Entry 9BGE (electron microscopy, 4.20 A resolution (low resolution: residue-level contacts below are approximate; hydrogen-bond / salt-bridge calls are withheld)); this record covers chains B and D of the 9 polymer chains in the assembly.

== Chain B ==
Protein: 426c.WITO.TM.SOSIP
Organism: Human immunodeficiency virus 1
Chain sequence (619 residues; row label = number of the first residue in the row; note: 31 numbers in that range are skipped by the numbering (no residue carries them; nothing is unmodelled there); a row labelled like 503A-503Q holds insertion residues (503A, then the next letters in order)):
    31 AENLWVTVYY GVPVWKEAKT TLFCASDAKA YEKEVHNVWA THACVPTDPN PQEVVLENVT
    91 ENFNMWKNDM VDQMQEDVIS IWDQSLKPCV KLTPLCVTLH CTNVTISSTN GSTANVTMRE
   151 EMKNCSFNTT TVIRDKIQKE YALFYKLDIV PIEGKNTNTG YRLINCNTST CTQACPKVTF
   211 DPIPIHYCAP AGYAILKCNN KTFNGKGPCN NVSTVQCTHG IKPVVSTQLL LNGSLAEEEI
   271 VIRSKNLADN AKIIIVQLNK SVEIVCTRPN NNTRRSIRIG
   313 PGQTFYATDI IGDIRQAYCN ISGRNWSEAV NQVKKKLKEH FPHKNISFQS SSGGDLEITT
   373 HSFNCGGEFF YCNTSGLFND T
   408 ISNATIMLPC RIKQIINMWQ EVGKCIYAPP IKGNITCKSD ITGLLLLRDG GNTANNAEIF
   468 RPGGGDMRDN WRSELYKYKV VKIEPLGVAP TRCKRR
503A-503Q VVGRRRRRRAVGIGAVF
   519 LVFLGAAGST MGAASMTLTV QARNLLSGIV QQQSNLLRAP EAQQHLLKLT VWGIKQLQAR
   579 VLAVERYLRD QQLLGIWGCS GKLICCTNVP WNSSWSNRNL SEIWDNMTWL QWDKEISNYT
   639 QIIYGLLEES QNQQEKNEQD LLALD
Not modelled in the structure: 31-32, 58-64, 138-147, 503A-503Q, 549-568, 663
Cystine bridges: Cys54-Cys74, Cys119-Cys205, Cys126-Cys196, Cys131-Cys155, Cys201-Cys432, Cys218-Cys247, Cys228-Cys239, Cys296-Cys331, Cys377-Cys444, Cys384-Cys417, Cys500-Cys604, Cys597-Cys603
Covalent attachments: N-acetylglucosamine (NAG) linked to Asn88, Asn197, Asn230, Asn241, Asn262, Asn289, Asn301, Asn332, Asn337, Asn357, Asn385, Asn410, Asn441, Asn610, Asn636

== Chain D ==
Protein: Fv domain of heavy chain of mAb 8-24
Organism: Mus musculus
Chain sequence (233 residues; each row starts with the number of its first residue; a row labelled like 82A-82C holds insertion residues (82A, then the next letters in order)):
     1 QVQLVQSGPE VKEPGASVRV SCKATGYTFT DHFIHWVRQA PGQGLDWMGW IN
   52A P
    53 FRGGTNYPQK FQGRVTMTRD TSFTTAYMEL
82A-82C NRL
    83 RSDDTAVYFC ARGKNSDY
100A-100D NWDF
   101 QHWGQGTLVT VSSASTKGPS VFPLAPSSKS TSGGTAALGC LVKDYFPEPV TVSWNSGALT
   161 SGVHTFPAVL QSSGLYSLSS VVTVPSSSLG TQTYICNVNH KPSNTKVDKR VEPKSCDKTH
   221 HHHHH
Not modelled in the structure: 1, 113-225
Cystine bridges: Cys22-Cys92

== Interface between chain B and chain D ==
Residue-residue contacts (29):
  Lys97(B) - Asp99(D)
  Asn280(B) - Trp47(D)
  Asn280(B) - Trp100B(D)
  Lys282(B) - Ser98(D)
  Lys282(B) - Asp99(D)
  Lys282(B) - Tyr100(D)
  Lys282(B) - Asn100A(D)
  Ser364(B) - Thr57(D)
  Gly365(B) - Gly55(D)
  Gly365(B) - Thr57(D)
  Gly366(B) - Gly55(D)
  Asp367(B) - Arg54(D)
  Asp367(B) - Gly55(D)
  Asp367(B) - Arg71(D)
  Glu369(B) - Arg54(D)
  Ile370(B) - Arg54(D)
  Gln427(B) - Phe53(D)
  Gln427(B) - Arg54(D)
  Gln427(B) - Arg71(D)
  Leu454(B) - Trp50(D)
  Arg455(B) - Asn58(D)
  Asp456(B) - Asn58(D)
  Asp456(B) - Tyr59(D)
  Asp456(B) - Gln61(D)
  Gly457(B) - Trp47(D)
  Gly458(B) - Gln61(D)
  Thr460(B) - Gln61(D)
  Arg468(B) - Gln64(D)
  Gly472(B) - Phe53(D)
Also at the interface, not in a pair above, chain B (22 interface residues in all): Asp279, Ala281, Trp426, Asp473
Also at the interface, not in a pair above, chain D (18 interface residues in all): Phe33, Pro60

== In short ==
22 residues of chain B and 18 residues of chain D are in contact. Covalently linked N-acetylglucosamine: at
Asn88(B), Asn197(B), Asn230(B), Asn241(B), Asn262(B) and Asn289(B) and 9 more.
Here chain B is 426c.WITO.TM.SOSIP (Human immunodeficiency virus 1) and chain D is Fv domain of heavy chain of
mAb 8-24 (Mus musculus). Entry 9BGE (Cryo-EM structure of mAb8-24 bound to 426c.WITO.TM.SOSIP) was determined
by electron microscopy together with 9B44 from the same study.
